PDB entry 8KFR | X-ray diffraction, 2.10 A resolution | chains A and B of the 5 polymer chains in the assembly

# Chain A (and B)
Name: Holliday junction resolvase MOC1, chloroplastic
From: Zea mays
Notes: chain B of this document is another copy of the same molecule, construct and numbering; everything in this record applies to it too
Reference sequence: B4FCI7 (B4FCI7_MAIZE); residue numbers follow UniProt; this construct covers 109-271
Chain sequence (163 residues; numbered 109 to 271; the number before each row is that of its first residue):
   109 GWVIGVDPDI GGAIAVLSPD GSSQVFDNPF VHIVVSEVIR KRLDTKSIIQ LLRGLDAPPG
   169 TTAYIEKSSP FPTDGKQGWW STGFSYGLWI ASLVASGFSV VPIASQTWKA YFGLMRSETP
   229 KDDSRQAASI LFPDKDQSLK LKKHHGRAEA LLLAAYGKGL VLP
Metal / ion sites: Ca2+: D115, D117, E257 (shared with 1 residue of chain E)
What the authors report for this chain:
  - Ca2+ coordination: D115, D117, E257
  - binding site for the 25-nt DNA strand: E174
  - mutagenesis - H253K: abolished catalytic activity on HJ
  - mutagenesis - D115N, K229A, H253A, H253D: decreased catalytic activity
  - catalytic residues: K229 (proposed by the authors, not directly observed)

# Chain A / chain B interface
Residue-residue contacts - 46 pairs, chain A then chain B:
  T153(A) - I198(B)
  T153(A) - A199(B)
  K154(A) - V202(B)
  I157(A) - A199(B)
  I157(A) - V202(B)  hydrophobic
  I157(A) - A203(B)
  R161(A) - A203(B)  hydrogen bond (side chain-backbone)
  S176(A) - W188(B)  hydrogen bond
  P180(A) - K184(B)  hydrogen bond (backbone-side chain)
  K184(A) - P180(B)  hydrogen bond (side chain-backbone)
  K184(A) - W187(B)
  W187(A) - K184(B)
  W187(A) - W188(B)
  W188(A) - S176(B)  hydrogen bond
  W188(A) - W187(B)
  W188(A) - T190(B)
  W188(A) - G191(B)
  W188(A) - Y194(B)  hydrophobic
  T190(A) - W188(B)
  G191(A) - W188(B)
  G191(A) - G191(B)
  G191(A) - F192(B)
  F192(A) - G191(B)
  F192(A) - F192(B)
  F192(A) - Y194(B)  hydrophobic
  F192(A) - G195(B)
  Y194(A) - W188(B)  hydrophobic
  Y194(A) - F192(B)  hydrophobic
  G195(A) - F192(B)
  G195(A) - G195(B)
  G195(A) - L196(B)
  L196(A) - G195(B)
  L196(A) - L196(B)
  L196(A) - A199(B)
  I198(A) - T153(B)
  A199(A) - T153(B)
  A199(A) - I157(B)
  A199(A) - L196(B)
  A199(A) - A199(B)  hydrophobic
  A199(A) - S200(B)
  S200(A) - A199(B)
  V202(A) - T153(B)
  V202(A) - I157(B)  hydrophobic
  A203(A) - I157(B)
  A203(A) - R161(B)  hydrogen bond (backbone-side chain)
  A203(A) - A203(B)  hydrophobic
Also at the interface, not in a pair above, chain A (22 interface residues in all): P178, Q185
Also at the interface, not in a pair above, chain B (23 interface residues in all): R150, K154, P178, Q185

# In short
Chain A and chain B form an interface of 22 and 23 residues respectively; the contacts include 6 hydrogen
bonds. Polar contacts include R161(A)-A203(B), S176(A)-W188(B) and P180(A)-K184(B). The paper reports the
catalytic residue K229(A); D115N, K229A and H253A of chain A, among others, reduce catalytic activity; 5
substitutions were tested in all.
Both chains are Holliday junction resolvase MOC1, chloroplastic (Zea mays). Entry 8KFR (Crystal structure of
ZmMOC1/nicked Holliday junction/Ca2+ complex) was determined by X-ray diffraction (same publication as 8KFS,
8KFT, 8KFU, 8KFV and 8KFW).
